Entry 8WLP (electron microscopy, 3.80 A resolution); this record covers chains 2 and r of the 53 polymer chains in the assembly.

[Chain 2 (and r)]
Molecule: Flagellar basal-body rod protein FlgG
From: Salmonella enterica subsp. enterica serovar Typhimurium str. LT2
Notes: chain r of this document is another copy of the same molecule, construct and numbering; everything in this record applies to it too
UniProt: P0A1J3 (FLGG_SALTY); numbering as in UniProt (aligned over 1-260)
Chain sequence (260 residues; row label = number of the first residue in the row):
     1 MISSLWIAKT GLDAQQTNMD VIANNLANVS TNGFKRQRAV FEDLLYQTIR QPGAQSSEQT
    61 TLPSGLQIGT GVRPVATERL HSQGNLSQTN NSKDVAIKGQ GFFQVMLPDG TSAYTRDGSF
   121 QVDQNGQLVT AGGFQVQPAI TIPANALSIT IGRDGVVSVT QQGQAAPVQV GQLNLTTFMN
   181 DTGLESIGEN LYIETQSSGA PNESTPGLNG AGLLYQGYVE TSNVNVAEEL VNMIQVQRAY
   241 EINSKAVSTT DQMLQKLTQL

[Interface between chain 2 and chain r]
Contacting residue pairs (33; chain 2 residue first):
  Met1(2) - Val29(r)  hydrophobic
  Met1(2) - Val224(r)
  Met1(2) - Val226(r)
  Ser3(2) - Asn85(r)  hydrogen bond
  Trp6(2) - Asn85(r)
  Trp6(2) - Ser87(r)
  Trp6(2) - Thr221(r)
  Ile7(2) - Asn85(r)
  Thr10(2) - Leu86(r)
  Asp13(2) - Gln88(r)
  Glu42(2) - Tyr215(r)  hydrogen bond
  Leu44(2) - Tyr215(r)  hydrophobic
  Leu45(2) - Gln83(r)
  Leu45(2) - Leu86(r)  hydrophobic
  Leu45(2) - Ile97(r)
  Leu45(2) - Lys98(r)
  Leu45(2) - Tyr215(r)
  Gln47(2) - Gln83(r)  hydrogen bond (side chain-backbone)
  Gln47(2) - Asn85(r)  hydrogen bond
  Thr70(2) - Asn85(r)  hydrogen bond
  Thr70(2) - Leu86(r)
  Arg73(2) - Tyr215(r)
  Arg73(2) - Tyr218(r)
  Pro74(2) - Tyr218(r)
  Asp109(2) - Gln162(r)
  Thr111(2) - Gly163(r)
  Glu194(2) - Ala165(r)
  Thr195(2) - Ala165(r)
  Gln196(2) - Ala165(r)  hydrogen bond (backbone-backbone)
  Gln196(2) - Pro167(r)
  Leu257(2) - Val226(r)  hydrophobic
  Leu257(2) - Ala227(r)  hydrophobic
  Leu257(2) - Leu230(r)  hydrophobic
Interface residues without a listed pair, chain 2 (22 interface residues in all): Ile2, Lys9, Asp43
Interface residues without a listed pair, chain r (23 interface residues in all): Gly84, Gln164, Ala166, Asn225

[Summary]
Chain 2 and chain r form an interface of 22 and 23 residues respectively, with 6 hydrogen bonds. Among the
polar pairs are Ser3(2)-Asn85(r), Glu42(2)-Tyr215(r) and Gln47(2)-Gln83(r).
Chain 2 and chain r are both Flagellar basal-body rod protein FlgG (Salmonella enterica subsp. enterica
serovar Typhimurium str. LT2); the structure, Cryo-EM structure of the distal rod-hook within the flagellar
motor-hook complex in the CCW state, was determined by electron microscopy together with 8WHT, 8WIW, 8WK3,
8WK4, 8WKI, 8WKK and 11 further entries from the same study.
